PDB entry 4X65 | X-ray diffraction, 3.35 A resolution | chains A and M of the 23 polymer chains in the assembly

[Chain A]
Molecule: 16S rRNA
From: Thermus thermophilus HB8
Sequence (1522 nucleotides; each row starts with the number of its first residue; note: 42 numbers in that range are skipped by the numbering (no residue carries them; nothing is unmodelled there); a row labelled like 190A-190L holds insertion residues (190A, then the next letters in order); numbering starts at 0):
     0 UUUGUUGGAG AGUUUGAUCC UGGCUCAGGG UGAACGCUGG CGGCGUGCCU AAGACAUGCA
    60 AGUCGUGCGG G
    73 CCGCGGGGUU UU
    88 ACUCCG
    95 UGGUC
   101 AGCGGCGGAC GGGUGAGUAA CGCGUGGGU
  129A G
   130 ACCUACCCGG AAGAGGGGGA CAACCCGGGG AAACUCGGGC UAAUCCCCCA UGUGGACCCG
   190 C
190A-190L CCCUUGGGGUGU
   191 GUCCAAAGGG CUUU
   216 GCCCGCUUCC GGAUGGGCCC GCGUCCCAUC AGCUAGUUGG UGGGGUAAUG GCCCACCAAG
   276 GCGACGACGG GUAGCCGGUC UGAGAGGAUG GCCGGCCACA GGGGCACUGA GACACGGGCC
   336 CCACUCCUAC GGGAGGCAGC AGUUAGGAAU CUUCCGCAAU GGGCGCAAGC CUGACGGAGC
   396 GACGCCGCUU GGAGGAAGAA GCCCUUCGGG GUGUAAACUC CUGAA
   442 CCCGGGACGA AACCCCCGAC GA
   474 GGGGACUGAC GGUACCGGG
   494 GUAAUAGCGC CGGCCAACUC CGUGCCAGCA GCCGCGGUAA UACGGAGGGC GCGAGCGUUA
   554 CCCGGAUUCA CUGGGCGUAA AGGGCGUGUA GGCGGCCUGG GGCGUCCCAU GUGAAAGACC
   614 ACGGCUCAAC CGUGGGGGAG CGUGGGAUAC GCUCAGGCUA GACGGUGGGA GAGGGUGGUG
   674 GAAUUCCCGG AGUAGCGGUG AAAUGCGCAG AUACCGGGAG GAACGCCGAU GGCGAAGGCA
   734 GCCACCUGGU CCACCCGUGA CGCUGAGGCG CGAAAGCGUG GGGAGCAAAC CGGAUUAGAU
   794 ACCCGGGUAG UCCACGCCCU AAACGAUGCG CGCUAGGUCU CUGGGUCU
   848 CCUGGGGGCC GAAGCUAACG CGUUAAGCGC GCCGCCUGGG GAGUACGGCC GCAAGGCUGA
   908 AACUCAAAGG AAUUGACGGG GGCCCGCACA AGCGGUGGAG CAUGUGGUUU AAUUCGAAGX
   968 AACGCGAAGA ACCUUACCAG GCCUUGACAU GCUAGG
 1003A G
  1004 AACCCGGGUG AAAGCCUGGG GUGCCCC
1030A-1030D GCGA
  1031 GGGGAGCCCU AGCACAGGUG CUGCAUGGCC GUCGUCAGCU CGUGCCGUGA GGUGUUGGGU
  1091 UAAGUCCCGC AACGAGCGCA ACCCCCGCCG UUAGUUGCCA GCGGUUCGGC CGGGCACUCU
  1151 AACGGGACUG CCCGCGAAA
  1171 GCGGGAGGAA GGAGGGGACG ACGUCUGGUC AGCAUGGCCC UUACGGCCUG GGCGACACAC
  1231 GUGCUACAAU GCCCACUACA AAGCGAUGCC ACCCGGCAAC GGGGAGCUAA UCGCAAAAAG
  1291 GUGGGCCCAG UUCGGAUUGG GGUCUGCAAC CCGACCCCAU GAAGCCGGAA UCGCUAGUAA
  1351 UCGCGGAUCA G
 1361A C
  1362 CAUGCCGCGG UGAAUACGUU CCCGGGCCUU GUACACACXG CCXGUXACGC CAUGGGAGCG
  1422 GGCUCUACCC GAAGUCGCCG GG
  1446 AGCCUACGGG
  1459 CAGGCGCCGA GGGUAGGGCC CGUGACUGGG GCGAAGUCGU AACAAGGUAG CUGUACCGGA
  1519 AGGUGCGGCU GGAUCCACUC CUUUCU
Not modelled in the structure: 0-4, 1534-1538
Construct notes: conflict C1534 (A132811 in 55771382), A1535 (C132812 in 55771382)
Modified residues: PSU (pseudouridine-5'-monophosphate) at position 516, 7MG (7N-methyl-8-hydroguanosine-5'-monophosphate) at position 527, M2G (N2-dimethylguanosine-5'-monophosphate) at position 966, 5MC (5-methylcytidine-5'-monophosphate) at position 967, 2MG (2N-methylguanosine-5'-monophosphate) at position 1207, 5MC (5-methylcytidine-5'-monophosphate) at position 1400, 4OC (4n,o2'-methylcytidine-5'-monophosphate) at position 1402, 5MC (5-methylcytidine-5'-monophosphate) at position 1404, 5MC (5-methylcytidine-5'-monophosphate) at position 1407, UR3 (3-methyluridine-5'-monophoshate) at position 1498, MA6 (6N-dimethyladenosine-5'-monophoshate) at position 1518, MA6 (6N-dimethyladenosine-5'-monophoshate) at position 1519, PSU (pseudouridine-5'-monophosphate) at position 1540, PSU (pseudouridine-5'-monophosphate) at position 1541
Bound ions: Mg2+ site 1: G6 (shared with 1 residue of chain D); Mg2+ site 2 near U12 (its only coordinating residue here); K+ site 1 near U14 (its only coordinating residue here); Mg2+ site 3 near G21 (its only coordinating residue here); Mg2+ site 4: G46, G394; Mg2+ site 5 near C48 (its only coordinating residue here); Mg2+ site 6 near A53 (its only coordinating residue here); Mg2+ site 7: G61, U62; Mg2+ site 8: G70, U98; Mg2+ site 9: U83, C1543; Mg2+ site 10 near G107 (its only coordinating residue here); Mg2+ site 11 near A109 (its only coordinating residue here); 101 more Mg2+ sites not listed; 20 more K+ sites not listed
Residues lining bound ligands:
  - paromomycin (PAR), molecule 1: G31, C47, C48, A50, A51, G52, A53, G113, U114, G115, A353, C355, A356, U358, U359, A360, G361, U365, C366
  - paromomycin (PAR), molecule 2: G567, G568, C569, G570, G575, G821, C822, C862, U863, G874, C875, C879
  - paromomycin (PAR), molecule 3: G610, A611, C613, A614, A622, C623, C624, G625, U626
  - paromomycin (PAR), molecule 4: G661, G662, A663, G664, A665, G666, G667, U740, G741, G742, U743
  - paromomycin (PAR), molecule 5: U669, G670, G671, U672, G673, G714, A715, A716, C717, C805, C806
  - paromomycin (PAR), molecule 6: 5MC_1404, G1405, U1406, 5MC_1407, A1408, C1409, G1489, C1490, G1491, A1492, A1493, G1494, U1495, C1496

[Chain M]
Name: 30S ribosomal protein S13
From: Thermus thermophilus (strain HB8 / ATCC 27634 / DSM 579)
UniProt: P80377 (RS13_THET8); residues 2-119 here = UniProt positions 2-119
Chain sequence (118 residues; numbered 2 to 119; the number before each row is that of its first residue):
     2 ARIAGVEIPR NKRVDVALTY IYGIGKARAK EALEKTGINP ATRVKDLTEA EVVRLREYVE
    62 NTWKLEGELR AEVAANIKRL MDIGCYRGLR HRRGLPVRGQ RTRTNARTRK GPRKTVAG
Bound ions: Mg2+: Thr20, Ile22, Ile25 (shared with U1330(A) of chain A)

[Chain A / chain M interface]
Contacting residue pairs - 91 pairs, chain A then chain M:
  A946(A) - Arg114(M)  salt bridge to the phosphate
  G947(A) - Arg108(M)  phosphate contact
  G947(A) - Thr109(M)  phosphate contact
  C948(A) - Asn106(M)  base contact
  C948(A) - Ala107(M)  phosphate contact
  C948(A) - Arg108(M)  hydrogen bond to the phosphate
  C948(A) - Thr109(M)  hydrogen bond to the phosphate
  A949(A) - Gln101(M)  phosphate contact
  A949(A) - Arg102(M)  phosphate contact
  A949(A) - Asn106(M)  base contact
  U950(A) - Arg102(M)  salt bridge to the phosphate
  U950(A) - Thr105(M)  hydrogen bond to the base
  U950(A) - Asn106(M)  base contact
  G951(A) - Arg102(M)  salt bridge to the phosphate
  G951(A) - Thr105(M)  base contact
  U952(A) - Arg104(M)  hydrogen bond to the base
  U952(A) - Thr105(M)  base contact
  G953(A) - Arg104(M)  salt bridge to the phosphate
  G954(A) - Arg104(M)  hydrogen bond to the base
  A1225(A) - Arg102(M)  phosphate contact
  A1225(A) - Thr103(M)  hydrogen bond to the phosphate
  A1225(A) - Arg104(M)  phosphate contact
  C1226(A) - Arg91(M)  salt bridge to the phosphate
  C1226(A) - Leu96(M)  phosphate contact
  C1226(A) - Thr103(M)  hydrogen bond to the sugar
  C1226(A) - Arg104(M)  base contact
  C1226(A) - Lys111(M)  hydrogen bond to the sugar
  A1227(A) - Leu96(M)  phosphate contact
  A1227(A) - Lys111(M)  phosphate contact
  A1227(A) - Lys115(M)  hydrogen bond to the sugar
  A1227(A) - Val117(M)  base contact
  C1228(A) - Arg104(M)  hydrogen bond to the base
  C1228(A) - Arg108(M)  salt bridge to the phosphate
  C1228(A) - Lys111(M)  salt bridge to the phosphate
  C1228(A) - Pro113(M)  phosphate contact
  C1228(A) - Lys115(M)  hydrogen bond to the phosphate
  C1228(A) - Thr116(M)  phosphate contact
  C1228(A) - Val117(M)  sugar contact
  A1229(A) - Arg104(M)  base contact
  A1229(A) - Thr105(M)  base contact
  A1229(A) - Arg114(M)  salt bridge to the phosphate
  A1229(A) - Thr116(M)  hydrogen bond to the phosphate
  C1230(A) - Thr105(M)  base contact
  G1295(A) - Arg14(M)  hydrogen bond to the sugar
  C1296(A) - Arg14(M)  sugar contact
  C1296(A) - Arg44(M)  salt bridge to the phosphate
  C1297(A) - Arg44(M)  salt bridge to the phosphate
  U1302(A) - Lys13(M)  salt bridge to the phosphate
  U1302(A) - Arg14(M)  hydrogen bond to the base
  U1302(A) - Val17(M)  base contact
  U1302(A) - Tyr21(M)  hydrogen bond to the phosphate
  A1306(A) - Thr109(M)  sugar contact
  U1307(A) - Gln101(M)  hydrogen bond to the phosphate
  U1307(A) - Thr109(M)  sugar contact
  U1307(A) - Arg110(M)  phosphate contact
  U1308(A) - His92(M)  hydrogen bond to the phosphate
  U1308(A) - Pro97(M)  phosphate contact
  U1308(A) - Val98(M)  hydrogen bond to the phosphate
  U1308(A) - Arg99(M)  phosphate contact
  U1308(A) - Gln101(M)  phosphate contact
  U1308(A) - Arg110(M)  phosphate contact
  G1309(A) - Val74(M)  sugar contact
  G1309(A) - Asn77(M)  hydrogen bond to the sugar
  G1309(A) - Leu81(M)  phosphate contact
  G1309(A) - Arg88(M)  salt bridge to the phosphate
  G1309(A) - His92(M)  salt bridge to the phosphate
  G1309(A) - Arg99(M)  salt bridge to the phosphate
  G1310(A) - Asn77(M)  sugar contact
  G1310(A) - Arg80(M)  salt bridge to the phosphate
  G1310(A) - Arg88(M)  salt bridge to the phosphate
  C1320(A) - Tyr87(M)  sugar contact
  C1321(A) - Tyr87(M)  sugar contact
  C1322(A) - Gly100(M)  sugar contact
  G1323(A) - Arg99(M)  phosphate contact
  G1323(A) - Gly100(M)  phosphate contact
  C1328(A) - Ala28(M)  phosphate contact
  C1328(A) - Arg29(M)  hydrogen bond to the sugar
  A1329(A) - Tyr23(M)  phosphate contact
  A1329(A) - Gly24(M)  phosphate contact
  A1329(A) - Ile25(M)  hydrogen bond to the phosphate
  A1329(A) - Gly26(M)  hydrogen bond to the phosphate
  A1329(A) - Lys27(M)  phosphate contact
  A1329(A) - Ala28(M)  hydrogen bond to the phosphate
  A1329(A) - Arg29(M)  hydrogen bond to the phosphate
  A1329(A) - Leu70(M)  sugar contact
  U1330(A) - Ile22(M)  phosphate contact
  U1330(A) - Tyr23(M)  phosphate contact
  U1330(A) - Gly24(M)  phosphate contact
  U1330(A) - Ile25(M)  hydrogen bond to the phosphate
  U1330(A) - Gly26(M)  phosphate contact
  G1331(A) - Tyr23(M)  phosphate contact
Other interface residues (no listed pair), chain A (34 interface residues in all): G1224, U1301
Other interface residues (no listed pair), chain M (45 interface residues in all): Thr20, Ile78

[Overview]
34 residues of chain A face 45 of chain M across their interface; the contacts include 25 hydrogen bonds and
16 salt bridges. Polar contacts include U950(A)-Thr105(M), U952(A)-Arg104(M) and G954(A)-Arg104(M). Chain A
binds 6 copies of paromomycin. G46(A) and G394(A) coordinate Mg2+ site 4.
Here chain A is 16S rRNA (Thermus thermophilus HB8) and chain M is 30S ribosomal protein S13 (Thermus
thermophilus (strain HB8 / ATCC 27634 / DSM 579)). Entry 4X65 (Crystal Structure of 30S ribosomal subunit from
Thermus thermophilus) was determined by X-ray diffraction (same publication as 4X62, 4X64 and 4X66).
